Entry 8B6F (electron microscopy, 2.80 A resolution); this record covers chains AG and AM of the 69 polymer chains in the assembly.

== Chain AG ==
Name: Transcription factor apfi protein, putative
Source organism: Tetrahymena thermophila SB210
Reference sequence: I7M8Q7 (I7M8Q7_TETTS); residues 1-346 here = UniProt positions 1-346
Sequence (346 residues; row label = number of the first residue in the row):
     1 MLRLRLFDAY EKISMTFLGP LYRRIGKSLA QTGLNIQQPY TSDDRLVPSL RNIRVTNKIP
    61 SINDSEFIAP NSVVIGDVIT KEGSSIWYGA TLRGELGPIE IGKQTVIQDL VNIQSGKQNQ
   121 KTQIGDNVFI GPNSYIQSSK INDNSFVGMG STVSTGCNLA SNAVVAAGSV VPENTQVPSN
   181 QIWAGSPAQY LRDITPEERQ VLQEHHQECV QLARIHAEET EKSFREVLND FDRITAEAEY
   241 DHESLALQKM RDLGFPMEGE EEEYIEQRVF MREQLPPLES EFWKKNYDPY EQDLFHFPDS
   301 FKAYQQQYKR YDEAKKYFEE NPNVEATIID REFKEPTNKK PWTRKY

== Chain AM ==
Name: Gamma-carbonic anhydrase
Source organism: Tetrahymena thermophila SB210
Reference sequence: I7M6S0 (I7M6S0_TETTS); residues 1-233 here = UniProt positions 1-233
Sequence (233 residues; each row starts with the number of its first residue):
     1 MKLFQAMWTR TIYSIGRMVR ETGLALDRYG CKLEQDISCY EPLSRHRNIL PIYDLVPTFY
    61 HSTFIAPNSS LIGAVYLGQN TVVGYGSTLR GDNHAIRVGH NTVIGDKVAI SNVATLAAGI
   121 PVSTNIGNHV NIGAGCVLQS CVVDDNVTVG HNTVILEGSV LERGSVIAPN SLVPAGRLIP
   181 SGQLWAGSPV RYVRDLKEEE IKLNLEQTEQ NLSIGKTHKS SLIQQEAYDR LLA
Unresolved in the structure: 232-233
Residues lining bound ligands: 1,2-diacyl-sn-glycero-3-phosphocholine (PC1): Arg10, Thr11, Ser14, Ile15, Met18

== How chain AG and chain AM interact ==
Pairs across the interface (92):
  Met15(AG) - Leu33(AM)
  Met15(AG) - Glu34(AM)
  Met15(AG) - Gln35(AM)
  Gly19(AG) - Gly30(AM)
  Pro20(AG) - Glu34(AM)
  Tyr22(AG) - Leu26(AM)
  Tyr22(AG) - Tyr29(AM)  hydrophobic
  Tyr22(AG) - Gly30(AM)
  Tyr22(AG) - Leu33(AM)  hydrophobic
  Arg23(AG) - Asp27(AM)  salt bridge
  Arg23(AG) - Gly30(AM)
  Arg23(AG) - Cys31(AM)  hydrogen bond
  Arg23(AG) - Glu34(AM)  salt bridge
  Arg23(AG) - Asp36(AM)  salt bridge
  Arg23(AG) - Ser38(AM)  hydrogen bond
  Ile25(AG) - Leu26(AM)  hydrophobic
  Gly26(AG) - Gly23(AM)
  Gly26(AG) - Leu26(AM)
  Lys27(AG) - Asp27(AM)  salt bridge
  Leu29(AG) - Val19(AM)
  Leu29(AG) - Gly23(AM)
  Leu29(AG) - Leu26(AM)  hydrophobic
  Ala30(AG) - Arg20(AM)
  Gly33(AG) - Gly16(AM)
  Gly33(AG) - Val19(AM)
  Gly33(AG) - Arg20(AM)
  Leu34(AG) - Arg20(AM)
  Ile36(AG) - Ile12(AM)
  Ile36(AG) - Gly16(AM)
  Gln37(AG) - Tyr13(AM)  hydrogen bond
  Gln37(AG) - Gly16(AM)
  Gln37(AG) - Arg17(AM)
  Gln37(AG) - Arg20(AM)  hydrogen bond
  Pro39(AG) - Val56(AM)
  Tyr40(AG) - Thr9(AM)
  Tyr40(AG) - Tyr13(AM)
  Tyr40(AG) - Tyr53(AM)  hydrophobic
  Tyr40(AG) - Asp54(AM)
  Tyr40(AG) - Val56(AM)  hydrophobic
  Thr41(AG) - Arg20(AM)  hydrogen bond
  Thr41(AG) - Pro51(AM)
  Ser42(AG) - Arg20(AM)
  Ser42(AG) - Arg47(AM)  hydrogen bond (backbone-side chain)
  Ser42(AG) - Ile49(AM)
  Ser42(AG) - Leu50(AM)
  Ser42(AG) - Pro51(AM)
  Asp43(AG) - Arg20(AM)  salt bridge
  Asp43(AG) - Arg47(AM)
  Asp44(AG) - Arg45(AM)  salt bridge
  Asp44(AG) - Arg47(AM)  salt bridge
  Arg45(AG) - Ser44(AM)
  Arg45(AG) - His46(AM)  hydrogen bond (side chain-backbone)
  Arg45(AG) - Arg47(AM)
  Arg45(AG) - Asn48(AM)
  Arg45(AG) - Pro67(AM)  hydrogen bond (side chain-backbone)
  Val47(AG) - Ser44(AM)
  Val47(AG) - His46(AM)
  Pro48(AG) - Pro67(AM)  hydrophobic
  Pro48(AG) - Ala227(AM)
  Leu50(AG) - Pro67(AM)  hydrophobic
  Leu50(AG) - Asn68(AM)
  Leu50(AG) - Tyr85(AM)  hydrophobic
  Ile53(AG) - Gln225(AM)
  Arg54(AG) - Ser221(AM)
  Arg54(AG) - Gln225(AM)  hydrogen bond (backbone-side chain)
  Val55(AG) - Ser221(AM)
  Val73(AG) - Asn68(AM)
  Ile75(AG) - Tyr85(AM)
  Thr91(AG) - Asp106(AM)
  Arg93(AG) - Asp106(AM)  salt bridge
  Arg93(AG) - His218(AM)
  Glu95(AG) - His218(AM)  salt bridge
  Leu96(AG) - Ile214(AM)  hydrophobic
  Leu110(AG) - Lys107(AM)  hydrogen bond (backbone-side chain)
  Asn112(AG) - Asp106(AM)
  Asn112(AG) - Lys107(AM)
  Gln114(AG) - Asp106(AM)  hydrogen bond
  Gln114(AG) - Ala134(AM)
  Gln118(AG) - Gln210(AM)
  Asn133(AG) - Lys107(AM)
  Tyr135(AG) - His151(AM)
  Gln137(AG) - His151(AM)
  Thr152(AG) - His151(AM)
  Thr152(AG) - Asn152(AM)  hydrogen bond
  Thr152(AG) - Asn170(AM)  hydrogen bond
  Val170(AG) - Asn170(AM)
  Phe224(AG) - Ile37(AM)
  Phe224(AG) - Glu41(AM)
  Phe224(AG) - Pro42(AM)
  Arg225(AG) - Ile37(AM)
  Val227(AG) - Pro42(AM)  hydrophobic
  Leu228(AG) - Tyr40(AM)  hydrophobic
Interface residues without a listed pair, chain AG (53 interface residues in all): Leu18, Thr32, Asn52, Asn71, Gly116, Ser134, Phe231
Interface residues without a listed pair, chain AM (53 interface residues in all): Thr22, Leu24, Gln207, Thr217, Leu222

== In short ==
Chain AG and chain AM each contribute 53 residues to their interface; the contacts include 13 hydrogen bonds
and 9 salt bridges. Among the polar pairs are Arg23(AG)-Asp27(AM), Arg23(AG)-Glu34(AM) and
Arg23(AG)-Asp36(AM). Chain AM binds 1,2-diacyl-sn-glycero-3-phosphocholine.
Here chain AG is Transcription factor apfi protein, putative and chain AM is Gamma-carbonic anhydrase, both
from Tetrahymena thermophila SB210. Entry 8B6F (Cryo-EM structure of NADH:ubiquinone oxidoreductase
(complex-I) from respiratory supercomplex of Tetrahymena thermophila) was determined by electron microscopy
(same publication as 8B6H and 8B6J).
